PDB entry 6HBK | electron microscopy, 3.80 A resolution | chains e and N of the 33 polymer chains in the assembly

# Chain e
Name: Echovirus 18 capsid protein 1
Source organism: Echovirus E18
UniProt: Q8V635 (Q8V635_9ENTO); residues 1001-1287 here correspond to UniProt positions 569-855 (UniProt number = residue number - 432)
Sequence (287 residues; each row starts with the number of its first residue):
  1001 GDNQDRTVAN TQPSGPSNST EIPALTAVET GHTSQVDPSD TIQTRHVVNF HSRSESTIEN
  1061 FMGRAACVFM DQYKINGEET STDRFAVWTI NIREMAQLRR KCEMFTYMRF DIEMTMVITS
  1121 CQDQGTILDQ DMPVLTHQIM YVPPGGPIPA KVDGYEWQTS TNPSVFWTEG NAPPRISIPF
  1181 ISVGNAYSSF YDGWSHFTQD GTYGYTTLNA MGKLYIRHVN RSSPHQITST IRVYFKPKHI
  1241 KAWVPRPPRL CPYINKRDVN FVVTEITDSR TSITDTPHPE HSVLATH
Unresolved in the structure: 1001-1042, 1123-1131, 1276-1287

# Chain N
Name: Echovirus 18 capsid protein 3
Source organism: Echovirus E18
UniProt: Q8V635 (Q8V635_9ENTO); residues 2001-2259 here correspond to UniProt positions 70-328 (UniProt number = residue number - 1931)
Sequence (259 residues; row label = number of the first residue in the row):
  2001 SPSAEECGYS DRVRSMTLGN STITTQESAN VVVGYGEWPS YLSDREATAE DQPTQPDVAT
  2061 CRFYTLESVQ WEKTSPGWWW KFPEALKNMG LFGQNMHYHY LGRAGYTIHV QCNASKFHQG
  2121 CLLVVCVPEA EMGCADTDTT FPATELTTED TPHVFTSDSI TGKKVQAAVC NAGMGVGVGN
  2181 LTIFPHQWIN LRTNNSATIV IPYINSVPMD NMFRHYNFTL MIIPFAPLNF TDGATAYVPI
  2241 TVTIAPMYAE YNGLRLAST
Unresolved in the structure: 2001-2012, 2027-2029, 2044-2047, 2258-2259

# Chain e / chain N interface
Residue-residue contacts - 9 pairs, chain e then chain N:
  T1044(e) with R2214(N)
  R1045(e) with Y2100(N), hydrogen bond; R2214(N)
  H1046(e) with R2214(N)
  V1047(e) with L2101(N), hydrophobic; V2207(N); P2208(N), hydrophobic; M2209(N)
  N1049(e) with P2208(N)
Also at the interface, not in a pair above, chain N (7 interface residues in all): D2051

# Summary
Chain e and chain N form an interface of 5 and 7 residues respectively, with 1 hydrogen bond. Its one
hydrogen-bonded contact is R1045(e)-Y2100(N).
Here chain e is Echovirus 18 capsid protein 1 and chain N is Echovirus 18 capsid protein 3, both from
Echovirus E18. Entry 6HBK (Echovirus 18 Open particle without one pentamer) was determined by electron
microscopy (same publication as 6HBG, 6HBH, 6HBJ, 6HBL and 6HHT).
